PDB entry 8WFS | electron microscopy, 3.36 A resolution | chains c and E of the 7 polymer chains in the assembly

== Chain c ==
Protein: Platelet glycoprotein Ib beta chain
Organism: Homo sapiens
Reference sequence: P13224 (GP1BB_HUMAN); residues 1-181 here correspond to UniProt positions 26-206 (UniProt number = residue number + 25)
Sequence (192 residues; numbered 1 to 192; the number before each row is that of its first residue):
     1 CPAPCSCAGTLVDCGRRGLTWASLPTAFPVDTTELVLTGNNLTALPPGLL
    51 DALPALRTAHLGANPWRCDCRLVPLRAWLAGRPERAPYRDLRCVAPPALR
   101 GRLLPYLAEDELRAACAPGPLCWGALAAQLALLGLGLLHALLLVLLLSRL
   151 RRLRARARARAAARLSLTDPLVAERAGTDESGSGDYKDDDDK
Not modelled in the structure: 119-192
Cystine bridges: C1-C7, C5-C14, C68-C93, C70-C116
Covalently attached groups: N-acetylglucosamine (NAG) linked to N41
Differences from the reference sequence: engineered mutation S148 (Cys173 in P13224); expression tag (182-192)
Swiss-Prot annotation at these positions:
  - modified residue: S166 (Phosphoserine), T168 (Phosphothreonine)
  - glycosylation: N41 (N-linked (GlcNAc...) asparagine)

== Chain E ==
Protein: Platelet glycoprotein IX
Organism: Homo sapiens
Reference sequence: P14770 (GPIX_HUMAN); residues 1-161 here correspond to UniProt positions 17-177 (UniProt number = residue number + 16)
Sequence (191 residues; row label = number of the first residue in the row):
     1 TKDCPSPCTCRALETMGLWVDCRGHGLTALPALPARTRHLLLANNSLQSV
    51 PPGAFDHLPQLQTLDVTQNPWHCDCSLTYLRLWLEDRTPEALLQVRCASP
   101 SLAAHGPLGRLTGYQLGSCGWQLQASWVRPGVLWDVALVAVAALGLALLA
   151 GLLSATTEALDSAWSHPQFEKGGGSGGGSGGSAWSHPQFEK
Not modelled in the structure: 126-191
Cystine bridges: C4-C10, C8-C22, C73-C97, C75-C119
Covalently attached groups: N-acetylglucosamine (NAG) linked to N44
Differences from the reference sequence: engineered mutation S154 (Cys170 in P14770); expression tag (162-191)
Swiss-Prot annotation at these positions:
  - glycosylation: N44 (N-linked (GlcNAc...) asparagine)

== Interface between chain c and chain E ==
Contacting residue pairs (15; chain c residue first):
  L53(c) with Y114(E)
  P54(c) with T112(E), hydrogen bond (backbone-side chain); Y114(E)
  A55(c) with T112(E)
  L56(c) with T112(E)
  V73(c) with L123(E), hydrophobic
  A77(c) with G120(E); W121(E), hydrogen bond (backbone-backbone); L123(E), hydrophobic
  A80(c) with W121(E)
  G81(c) with G120(E)
  R82(c) with G113(E)
  P83(c) with E85(E); L111(E)
  E109(c) with W121(E)
Also at the interface, not in a pair above, chain c (15 interface residues in all): D51, R57, R76, A108
Also at the interface, not in a pair above, chain E (11 interface residues in all): R81, Q115, C119

== In short ==
The interface between chain c and chain E involves 15 residues on one side and 11 on the other, with 2
hydrogen bonds. Among the polar pairs are P54(c)-T112(E) and A77(c)-W121(E). Covalently linked
N-acetylglucosamine: at N41(c). N-acetylglucosamine is covalently linked to N44(E).
Here chain c is Platelet glycoprotein Ib beta chain and chain E is Platelet glycoprotein IX, both from Homo
sapiens. Entry 8WFS (Cryo-EM structure of GPIb-IX Complex) was determined by electron microscopy.
